8EVH - chains G and J of the 13 polymer chains in the assembly; structure by electron microscopy, 2.85 A resolution.

[Chain G]
Name: Histone H2A type 2-C
From: Homo sapiens
UniProt: Q16777 (H2A2C_HUMAN); residues 0-128 here correspond to UniProt positions 1-129 (UniProt number = residue number + 1)
Sequence (129 residues; each row starts with the number of its first residue; numbering starts at 0):
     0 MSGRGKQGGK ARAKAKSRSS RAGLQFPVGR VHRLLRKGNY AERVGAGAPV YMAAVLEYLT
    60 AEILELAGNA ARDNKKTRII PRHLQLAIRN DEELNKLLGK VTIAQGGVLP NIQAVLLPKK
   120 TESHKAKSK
Disordered / not traced: 0-11, 120-128
UniProt features mapped onto this chain:
  - modified residue: Ser1 (N-acetylserine), Arg3 (Citrulline), Lys5 (N6-(2-hydroxyisobutyryl)lysine), Lys9 (N6-(2-hydroxyisobutyryl)lysine), Lys13 (N6-(beta-hydroxybutyryl)lysine), Lys36 (N6-(2-hydroxyisobutyryl)lysine), Lys74 (N6-(2-hydroxyisobutyryl)lysine), Lys75 (N6-(2-hydroxyisobutyryl)lysine), Lys95 (N6-(2-hydroxyisobutyryl)lysine), Lys99 (N6-glutaryllysine), Gln104 (N5-methylglutamine), Lys118 (N6-(2-hydroxyisobutyryl)lysine), Lys119 (N6-crotonyllysine), Thr120 (Phosphothreonine), Ser122 (Phosphoserine), Lys124 (N6-crotonyllysine)
  - cross-link (Glycyl lysine isopeptide (Lys-Gly)): Lys13 (interchain with G-Cter in ubiquitin), Lys15 (interchain with G-Cter in ubiquitin), Lys119 (interchain with G-Cter in ubiquitin)

[Chain J]
Molecule: 162-nt DNA strand
Sequence (162 nucleotides; each row starts with the number of its first residue):
     1 AAATAGGAAC CCCACATGCC CTGTGTCTGC AAGTACAGAA CTAGCCAGAC AGACTGACCT
    61 ATTTTTGTGA GGGGAATCGG GAAGTATCCA TTGCTAAGAC TCAGCAATGC TGCAACTCTC
   121 AGCAACCAGC TGAAGATCAG CAGCCGAGAG GCCCTGCACC TA
Disordered / not traced: 142-162

[How chain G and chain J interact]
Residue-residue contacts (14):
  Arg29(G) - DA115(J)  phosphate contact
  Arg29(G) - DC116(J)  salt bridge to the phosphate
  Arg42(G) - DC105(J)  phosphate contact
  Arg42(G) - DA106(J)  phosphate contact
  Val43(G) - DC105(J)  sugar contact
  Val43(G) - DA106(J)  hydrogen bond to the phosphate
  Gly44(G) - DC105(J)  phosphate contact
  Ala45(G) - DC105(J)  hydrogen bond to the phosphate
  Lys75(G) - DA125(J)  phosphate contact
  Lys75(G) - DC126(J)  salt bridge to the phosphate
  Thr76(G) - DA124(J)  hydrogen bond to the phosphate
  Thr76(G) - DA125(J)  hydrogen bond to the phosphate
  Arg77(G) - DA124(J)  hydrogen bond to the sugar
  Arg77(G) - DA125(J)  hydrogen bond to the phosphate
Other interface residues (no listed pair), chain G (12 interface residues in all): His31, Arg35, Glu41, Lys74

[In short]
The interface between chain G and chain J involves 12 residues on one side and 7 on the other, with 6 hydrogen
bonds and 2 salt bridges. Among the polar pairs are Arg77(G)-DA124(J), Val43(G)-DA106(J) and
Ala45(G)-DC105(J).
Here chain G is Histone H2A type 2-C (Homo sapiens) and chain J is a 162-nt DNA strand. Entry 8EVH (CX3CR1
nucleosome and wild type PU.1 complex) was determined by electron microscopy together with 8EVI, 8EVJ and 8SYP
from the same study.
